7U8G - chains A and D of the 4 polymer chains in the assembly; structure by electron microscopy, 3.20 A resolution.

== Chain A ==
Protein: EGFP, Cytochrome b-245 heavy chain chimera
Source organism: Homo sapiens
Notes: EC 1.-.-.-; fragment: N-terminal 2x streptag followed by EGFP and TEV + thrombin cleavage sites.
UniProt: chimeric construct of A0A6M5E0N3, P04839: residues -259 to -21 from A0A6M5E0N3 (A0A6M5E0N3_ADE02) positions 1-239 (UniProt number = residue number + 260); residues 2-570 from P04839 positions 2-570 (same numbers)
Chain sequence (864 residues; numbered -293 to 570; the number before each row is that of its first residue; numbers below 1 keep their minus sign (Met-293 is residue -293)):
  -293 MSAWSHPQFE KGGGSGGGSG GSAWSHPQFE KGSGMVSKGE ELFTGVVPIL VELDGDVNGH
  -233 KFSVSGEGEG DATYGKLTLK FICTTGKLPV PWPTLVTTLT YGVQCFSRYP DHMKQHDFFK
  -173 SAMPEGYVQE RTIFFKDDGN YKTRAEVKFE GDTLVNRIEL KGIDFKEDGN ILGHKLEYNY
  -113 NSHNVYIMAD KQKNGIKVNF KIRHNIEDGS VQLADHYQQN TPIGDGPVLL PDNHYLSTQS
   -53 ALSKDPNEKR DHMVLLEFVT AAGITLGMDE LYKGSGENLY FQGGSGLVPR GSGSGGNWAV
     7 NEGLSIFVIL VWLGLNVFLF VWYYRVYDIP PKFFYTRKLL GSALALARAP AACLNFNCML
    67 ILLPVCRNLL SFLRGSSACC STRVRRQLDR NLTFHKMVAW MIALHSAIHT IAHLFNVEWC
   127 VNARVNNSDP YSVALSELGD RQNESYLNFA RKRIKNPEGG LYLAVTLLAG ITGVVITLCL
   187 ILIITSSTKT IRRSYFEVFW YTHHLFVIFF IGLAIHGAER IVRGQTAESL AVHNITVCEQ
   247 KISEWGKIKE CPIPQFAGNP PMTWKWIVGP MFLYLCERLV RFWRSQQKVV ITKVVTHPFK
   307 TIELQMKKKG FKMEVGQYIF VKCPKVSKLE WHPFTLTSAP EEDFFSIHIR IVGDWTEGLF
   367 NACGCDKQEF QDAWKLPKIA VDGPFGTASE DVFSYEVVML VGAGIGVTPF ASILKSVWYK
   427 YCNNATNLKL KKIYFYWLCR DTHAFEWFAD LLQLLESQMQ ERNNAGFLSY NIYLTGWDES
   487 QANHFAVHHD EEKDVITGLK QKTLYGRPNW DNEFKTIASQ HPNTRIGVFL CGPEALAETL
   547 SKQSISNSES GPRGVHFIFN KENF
Not modelled in the structure: -293 to 6, 75-95, 288-570
Disulfide bonds: Cys244-Cys257
Covalently attached groups: N-acetylglucosamine (NAG) linked to Asn132, Asn149, Asn240
Sequence notes: initiating methionine (-293); expression tag (-292 to -260); conflict Gln-75 (His185 in A0A6M5E0N3); linker (-20 to 1)
Bound ions: heme Fe site 1: His101, His209; heme Fe site 2: His115, His222
Small-molecule neighbours:
  - heme (HEM), molecule 1: Arg54, Ala57, Leu60, Asn61, Cys64, Ser112, His115, Thr116, His119, Ala175, Gly179, Val180, Ile182, Thr183, Leu186, Phe215, Leu219, His222, Gly223, Glu225, Arg226, Ile227, Val228, Pro267, Met268, Thr269
  - heme (HEM), molecule 2: Ile67, Leu68, Val71, Arg73, Leu98, His101, Lys102, Ala105, Trp106, Ile108, Leu186, Ile189, Ile190, Ser193, Arg198, Phe202, Phe205, Trp206, His209, His210, Phe212, Phe216, Tyr280, Arg284, Arg287
What the authors report for this chain:
  - heme coordination: His101, His115, His209, His222
  - catalytic residues: Arg54, His119 (proposed by the authors, not directly observed)
  - disease-associated variants - R54S: abolished catalytic activity (citing earlier work)
  - mutagenesis - F215A, F215I, F215V: decreased catalytic activity
  - mutagenesis - F215Y: unchanged catalytic activity
  - contacts within the chain: Tyr41-His239, Tyr152-Arg229
  - post-translational modification sites: Asn132, Asn149, Asn240
  - binding site for heme: Arg226, Val228, Met268
  - binding site for the ligand POV: Trp106, Ala109, Ala113
  - disease-associated variants - Y41D, L45R, L141P, L144P, L153R, T191S, S193F, S193P, R198W, C244G, C244R, C244S, C244Y, C257R, C257S: decreased catalytic activity (citing earlier work)
  - disease-associated variants - Y41D, L45R, W125C, L141P, L144P, L153R, T191S, S193F, S193P, R198W, C244G, C244R, C244S, C244Y, C257R, C257S (proposed by the authors, not directly observed)

== Chain D ==
Protein: 7G5 - heavy chain
Source organism: Oryctolagus cuniculus
Chain sequence (225 residues; each row starts with the number of its first residue):
     1 QSLEESGGDL VKPGASLTLT CTASGIDFSG YHYMCWVRQA PGKGLEWIGC THSGDGTTYY
    61 ARWAKGRFTI SKTSSTTVTL QMTSLTAADT ATYFCARRYV FSGGYSGLDS WGPGTLVTVS
   121 SASTKGPSVF PLAPSSKSTS GGTAALGCLV KDYFPEPVTV SWNSGALTSG VHTFPAVLQS
   181 SGLYSLSSVV TVPSSSLGTQ TYICNVNHKP SNTKVDKKVE PKSCD
Not modelled in the structure: 1, 121-225
Disulfide bonds: Cys21-Cys95, Cys35-Cys50

== Interface between chain A and chain D ==
Contacting residue pairs (22; chain A residue first):
  Thr242(A) - Asp55(D)
  Val243(A) - Asp55(D)
  Gln246(A) - His52(D)
  Gln246(A) - Gly54(D)
  Gln246(A) - Asp55(D)  hydrogen bond
  Lys247(A) - Tyr33(D)
  Lys247(A) - Asp55(D)  salt bridge
  Lys247(A) - Thr57(D)  hydrogen bond
  Lys247(A) - Tyr59(D)  hydrogen bond
  Ser249(A) - Tyr31(D)
  Ser249(A) - Val100(D)
  Ser249(A) - Gly104(D)
  Glu250(A) - Tyr31(D)
  Glu250(A) - Tyr33(D)  hydrogen bond
  Glu250(A) - Arg98(D)  salt bridge
  Glu250(A) - Val100(D)
  Glu250(A) - Gly104(D)
  Lys253(A) - Gly103(D)  hydrogen bond (side chain-backbone)
  Lys253(A) - Gly104(D)
  Lys253(A) - Tyr105(D)
  Ile254(A) - Arg98(D)
  Glu256(A) - Tyr59(D)  hydrogen bond
Other interface residues (no listed pair), chain A (11 interface residues in all): Cys244, Glu245

== Overview ==
11 residues of chain A face 12 of chain D across their interface; the contacts include 6 hydrogen bonds and 2
salt bridges. Among the polar pairs are Lys247(A)-Asp55(D), Glu250(A)-Arg98(D) and Gln246(A)-Asp55(D). From
the paper: catalytic residues Arg54(A) and His119(A); F215A, F215I and F215V of chain A, among others, reduce
catalytic activity; 20 substitutions were tested in all.
Here chain A is EGFP, Cytochrome b-245 heavy chain chimera (Homo sapiens) and chain D is 7G5 - heavy chain
(Oryctolagus cuniculus). Entry 7U8G (Cryo-EM structure of the core human NADPH oxidase NOX2) was determined by
electron microscopy.
